7P93 - chains A and M of the 3 polymer chains in the assembly; structure by X-ray diffraction, 1.55 A resolution.

== Chain A ==
Name: Leucotoxin LukEv
From: Staphylococcus aureus
UniProt: Q2FXB0 (LUKEV_STAA8); residues 12-311 here correspond to UniProt positions 7-306 (UniProt number = residue number - 5)
Sequence (308 residues; numbered 11 to 318; the number before each row is that of its first residue):
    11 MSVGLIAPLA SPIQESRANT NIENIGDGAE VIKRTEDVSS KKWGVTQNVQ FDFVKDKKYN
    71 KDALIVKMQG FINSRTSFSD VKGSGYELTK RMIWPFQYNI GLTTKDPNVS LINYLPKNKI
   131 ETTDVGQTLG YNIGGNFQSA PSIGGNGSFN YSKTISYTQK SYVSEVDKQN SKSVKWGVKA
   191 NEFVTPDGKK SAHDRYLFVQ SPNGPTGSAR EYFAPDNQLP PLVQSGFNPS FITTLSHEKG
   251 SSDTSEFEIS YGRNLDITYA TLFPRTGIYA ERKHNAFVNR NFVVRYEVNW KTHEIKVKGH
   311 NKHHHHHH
Disordered / not traced: 11-29, 310-318
Differences from the reference sequence: initiating methionine (11); expression tag (312-318)
Reported in the primary citation:
  - conformationally variable residues (side-chain flip): Arg101

== Chain M ==
Name: Atypical chemokine receptor 1
UniProt: Q16570 (ACKR1_HUMAN); numbering as in UniProt (aligned over 34-46)
Sequence (14 residues; each row starts with the number of its first residue):
    33 XDSFPDGDYG ANLE
Disordered / not traced: 33, 44-46
Differences from the reference sequence: acetylation (33)
Modified positions: ACE (acetyl group) at position 33; Tyr41 (O-sulfo-L-tyrosine; TYS)
Curated features (UniProtKB/Swiss-Prot):
  - modified residue: Tyr41 (Sulfotyrosine)
  - natural variant: Gly42 (G42D: Antigen Fy(b))
  - mutagenesis: Tyr41 (Y41F: Abolishes sulfation. Reduces binding with MGSA/CXCL1, RANTES/CCL5 and MCP-1/CCL2 ...)
Reported in the primary citation:
  - post-translational modification sites: Tyr41

== Interface between chain A and chain M ==
Residue-residue contacts (17):
  Lys51(A) - Asp34(M)
  Lys51(A) - Ser35(M)  hydrogen bond (backbone-side chain)
  Lys52(A) - Asp34(M)
  Lys52(A) - Phe36(M)
  Lys52(A) - Pro37(M)
  Lys52(A) - Tyr41(M)
  Trp53(A) - Tyr41(M)
  Arg85(A) - Ser35(M)  hydrogen bond (side chain-backbone)
  Arg85(A) - Pro37(M)
  Arg85(A) - Tyr41(M)
  Arg101(A) - Tyr41(M)  hydrogen bond (side chain-backbone)
  Ile103(A) - Tyr41(M)
  Arg263(A) - Tyr41(M)
  Leu265(A) - Tyr41(M)
  Phe287(A) - Tyr41(M)
  Arg290(A) - Pro37(M)
  Arg290(A) - Tyr41(M)
Other interface residues (no listed pair), chain M (6 interface residues in all): Gly42
The authors on this interface:
  - pairs named by the authors: Lys51(A)-Phe36(M) (hydrophobic contact), Lys52(A)-Pro37(M) (hydrophobic contact), Tyr41(M)-Arg263(A)

== Summary ==
Chain A and chain M form an interface of 10 and 6 residues respectively; the contacts include 3 hydrogen
bonds. Polar pairs include Lys51(A)-Ser35(M), Arg85(A)-Ser35(M) and Arg101(A)-Tyr41(M). The paper describes
hydrophobic contacts between Lys51(A) and Phe36(M) and Lys52(A) and Pro37(M); a contact between Tyr41(M) and
Arg263(A). From the paper: a modification site at Tyr41(M); conformational variability at Arg101(A).
Here chain A is Leucotoxin LukEv (Staphylococcus aureus) and chain M is Atypical chemokine receptor 1. Entry
7P93 (Crystal Structure of leukotoxin LukE from Staphylococcus aureus in complex with a sulfated ACKR1
N-terminal peptide) was determined by X-ray diffraction, deposited together with 7P8S, 7P8T, 7P8U and 7P8X.
